PDB entry 5IN4 | X-ray diffraction, 1.60 A resolution | chains C and D of the 4 polymer chains in the assembly

== Chain C (and D) ==
Molecule: GDP-mannose 4,6 dehydratase
Organism: Homo sapiens
Notes: EC 4.2.1.47; chain D of this document is another copy of the same molecule, construct and numbering; everything in this record applies to it too
Reference sequence: O60547 (GMDS_HUMAN); residues 23-372 here = UniProt positions 23-372
Chain sequence (364 residues; each row starts with the number of its first residue; note: 44 numbers in that range are skipped by the numbering (no residue carries them; nothing is unmodelled there); numbers below 1 keep their minus sign (Met-35 is residue -35)):
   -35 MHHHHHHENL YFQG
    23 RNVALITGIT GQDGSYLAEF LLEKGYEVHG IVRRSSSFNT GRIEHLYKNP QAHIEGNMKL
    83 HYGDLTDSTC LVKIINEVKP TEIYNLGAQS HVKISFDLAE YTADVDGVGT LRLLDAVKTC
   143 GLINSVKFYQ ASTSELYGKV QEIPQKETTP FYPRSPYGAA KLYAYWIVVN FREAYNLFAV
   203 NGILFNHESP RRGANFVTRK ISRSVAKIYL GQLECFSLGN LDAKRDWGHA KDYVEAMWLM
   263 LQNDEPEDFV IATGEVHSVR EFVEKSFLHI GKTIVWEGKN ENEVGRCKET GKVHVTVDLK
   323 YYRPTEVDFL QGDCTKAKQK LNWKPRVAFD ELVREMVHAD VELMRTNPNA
Disordered / not traced: -35 to -23
Sequence notes: expression tag (-35 to -22)
Residues lining bound ligands:
  - 6CK ([(2R,3S,4R,5R)-5-(2-amino-6-oxo-1,6-dihydro-9H-purin-9-yl)-3,4-dihydroxytetrahydrofuran-2-yl]methyl (2R,3S,4R,5S,6R)-3,4,5-trihydroxy-6-(trifluoromethyl)tetrahydro-2H-pyran-2-yl dihydrogen diphosphate (non-preferred name)), molecule 1: Val54, Phe60, Thr62, Tyr69, Ala74, His75, Glu77, Leu82, His83, Tyr84
  - 6CK, molecule 2: Ala216, Asn217, Lys222, Arg225, Ser226, Lys229, Tyr323, Asn371, Ala372
  - GDP (guanosine-5'-diphosphate): His113, Val114, Glu157, Asn208, Arg214, Asn217, Phe218, Val219, Lys222, Ser239, Leu240, Gly241, Asn242, Ala245, Arg247, Val281, Tyr323, Arg325, Glu328, Val329
  - NADP (NAP; NADP nicotinamide-adenine-dinucleotide phosphate), molecule 1: Gly30, Ile31, Thr32, Gly33, Gln34, Asp35, Gly36, Arg55, Asn61, Arg64, Asp86, Leu87, Leu108, Gly109, Ala110, Gln111, Ser112, Tyr123, Val127, Ala153, Ser154, Thr155, Tyr179, Lys183, Leu206, Phe207, Asn208, His209, Glu210, Arg214
  - NADP (NAP), molecule 2: Arg56, Ser57, Ser58
Curated features (UniProtKB/Swiss-Prot):
  - active site: Thr155, Glu157 (Nucleophile), Tyr179 (Nucleophile)
  - binding site (NADP(+)): Gly30 to Asp35, Arg55 to Ser58, Asp86, Leu87, Leu108 to Ser112, Tyr123, Lys183, His209, Arg214
  - modified residue: Tyr323 (Phosphotyrosine)

== How chain C and chain D interact ==
Pairs across the interface (74; chain C residue first):
  Thr32(C) - Ser58(D)
  Gly33(C) - Ser58(D)
  Arg55(C) - Arg55(D)
  Arg55(C) - Arg56(D)  hydrogen bond (side chain-backbone)
  Arg55(C) - Ser57(D)
  Arg56(C) - Arg55(D)  hydrogen bond (backbone-side chain)
  Arg56(C) - Ala110(D)
  Arg56(C) - Gln111(D)
  Arg56(C) - Ser112(D)  hydrogen bond
  Arg56(C) - Ile116(D)
  Arg56(C) - Phe218(D)
  Ser57(C) - Arg55(D)
  Ser58(C) - Thr32(D)
  Ser58(C) - Gly33(D)
  Ser58(C) - Arg64(D)  hydrogen bond (backbone-side chain)
  Ser58(C) - Gly215(D)
  Ser59(C) - Arg64(D)  hydrogen bond
  Phe60(C) - Ala216(D)  hydrophobic
  Arg64(C) - Ser58(D)  hydrogen bond (side chain-backbone)
  Arg64(C) - Ser59(D)  hydrogen bond
  Glu66(C) - Asn371(D)
  Pro72(C) - Asn371(D)
  Gln73(C) - Lys229(D)  hydrogen bond (backbone-side chain)
  Gln73(C) - Gln234(D)
  Gln73(C) - Pro370(D)
  Gln73(C) - Asn371(D)
  Ala74(C) - Leu235(D)  hydrophobic
  His75(C) - Arg225(D)
  His75(C) - Asn371(D)  hydrogen bond (side chain-backbone)
  His75(C) - Ala372(D)
  Tyr84(C) - Ile116(D)  hydrophobic
  Tyr84(C) - Asn217(D)  hydrogen bond
  Gly85(C) - Leu120(D)
  Asp86(C) - Leu120(D)
  Asp86(C) - Tyr123(D)
  Thr88(C) - Glu122(D)
  Thr88(C) - Tyr123(D)
  Asp89(C) - Leu120(D)
  Asp89(C) - Ala121(D)
  Asp89(C) - Glu122(D)  hydrogen bond (side chain-backbone)
  Asp89(C) - Tyr123(D)  hydrogen bond (side chain-backbone)
  Cys92(C) - Asp119(D)
  Cys92(C) - Leu120(D)  hydrophobic
  Lys95(C) - Asp119(D)  salt bridge
  Ala110(C) - Arg56(D)
  Gln111(C) - Arg56(D)
  Ser112(C) - Arg56(D)  hydrogen bond
  Ile116(C) - Arg56(D)
  Ile116(C) - Tyr84(D)  hydrophobic
  Asp119(C) - Cys92(D)
  Asp119(C) - Lys95(D)  salt bridge
  Leu120(C) - Gly85(D)
  Leu120(C) - Asp86(D)
  Leu120(C) - Asp89(D)
  Leu120(C) - Cys92(D)  hydrophobic
  Ala121(C) - Asp89(D)
  Glu122(C) - Thr88(D)
  Glu122(C) - Asp89(D)  hydrogen bond (backbone-side chain)
  Tyr123(C) - Asp86(D)
  Tyr123(C) - Thr88(D)
  Tyr123(C) - Asp89(D)  hydrogen bond (backbone-side chain)
  Gly215(C) - Ser58(D)
  Ala216(C) - Phe60(D)  hydrophobic
  Asn217(C) - Tyr84(D)  hydrogen bond
  Phe218(C) - Arg56(D)
  Arg225(C) - His75(D)
  Lys229(C) - Gln73(D)  hydrogen bond (side chain-backbone)
  Gln234(C) - Gln73(D)
  Leu235(C) - Ala74(D)  hydrophobic
  Pro370(C) - Gln73(D)
  Asn371(C) - Pro72(D)
  Asn371(C) - Gln73(D)
  Asn371(C) - His75(D)  hydrogen bond (backbone-side chain)
  Ala372(C) - His75(D)
Other interface residues (no listed pair), chain C (42 interface residues in all): His113
Other interface residues (no listed pair), chain D (42 interface residues in all): Glu66, His113

== Overview ==
Chain C and chain D each contribute 42 residues to their interface, with 18 hydrogen bonds and 2 salt bridges.
Among the polar pairs are Lys95(C)-Asp119(D), Arg55(C)-Arg56(D) and Arg56(C)-Ser112(D). Ligands of chain C:
NADP, GDP and compound 6CK.
Both chains are GDP-mannose 4,6 dehydratase (Homo sapiens). Entry 5IN4 (Crystal Structure of GDP-mannose 4,6
dehydratase bound to a GDP-fucose based inhibitor) was determined by X-ray diffraction, deposited together
with 5IN5.
